Entry 6ABW (X-ray diffraction, 1.72 A resolution); this record covers chain A.

# Chain A
Name: Citrate synthase
Organism: Metallosphaera sedula (strain ATCC 51363 / DSM 5348 / JCM 9185 / NBRC 15509 / TH2)
Notes: EC 2.3.3.16
Reference sequence: A4YDF6 (A4YDF6_METS5); residues 1-378 here = UniProt positions 1-378
Amino-acid sequence (390 residues; each row starts with the number of its first residue; numbers below 1 keep their minus sign (Met-11 is residue -11)):
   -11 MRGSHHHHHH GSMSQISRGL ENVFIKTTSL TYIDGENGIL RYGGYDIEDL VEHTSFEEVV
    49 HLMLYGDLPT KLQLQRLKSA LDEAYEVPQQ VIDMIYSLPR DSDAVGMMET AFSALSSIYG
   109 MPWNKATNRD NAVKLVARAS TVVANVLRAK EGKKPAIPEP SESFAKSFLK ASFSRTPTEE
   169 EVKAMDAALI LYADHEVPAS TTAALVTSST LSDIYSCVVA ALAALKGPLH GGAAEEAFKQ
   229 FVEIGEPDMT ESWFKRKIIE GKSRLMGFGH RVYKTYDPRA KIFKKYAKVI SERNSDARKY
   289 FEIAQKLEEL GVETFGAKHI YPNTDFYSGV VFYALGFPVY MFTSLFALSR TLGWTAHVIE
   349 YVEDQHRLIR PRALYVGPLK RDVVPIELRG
Unresolved in the structure: -11 to 8, 378
Sequence notes: expression tag (-11 to 0)
Residues lining bound ligands: acetyl coenzyme A (ACO): Pro216, Leu217, His218, Gly219, Gly220, Ala221, Glu224, Arg252, Leu253, Met254, Gly255, Phe256, Gly257, His258, Arg259, Lys262, Phe303, Lys306, Ile308, Asn311

# In short
Chain A binds acetyl coenzyme A.
Chain A is Citrate synthase (Metallosphaera sedula (strain ATCC 51363 / DSM 5348 / JCM 9185 / NBRC 15509 /
TH2)); the structure, Crystal structure of citrate synthase (Msed_0281) from Metallosphaera sedula in complex
with acetyl-CoA, was determined by X-ray diffraction, deposited together with 6ABV.
